Entry 8ATN (X-ray diffraction, 2.17 A resolution); this record covers chain AAA.

[Chain AAA]
Protein: Interleukin-1 receptor-associated kinase 4
Organism: Homo sapiens
Notes: EC 2.7.11.1
UniProt: Q9NWZ3 (IRAK4_HUMAN); residue numbers follow UniProt; this construct covers 165-460
Amino-acid sequence (298 residues; each row starts with the number of its first residue):
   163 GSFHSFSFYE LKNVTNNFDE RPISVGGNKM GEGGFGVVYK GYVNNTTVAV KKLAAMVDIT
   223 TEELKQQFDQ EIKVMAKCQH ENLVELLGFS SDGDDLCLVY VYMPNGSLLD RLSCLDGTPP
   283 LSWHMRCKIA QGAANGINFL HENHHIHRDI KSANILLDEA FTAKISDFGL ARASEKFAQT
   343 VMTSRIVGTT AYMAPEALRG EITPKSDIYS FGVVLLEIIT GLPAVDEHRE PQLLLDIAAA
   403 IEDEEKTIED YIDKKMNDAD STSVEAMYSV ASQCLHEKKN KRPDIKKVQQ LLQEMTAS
Unresolved in the structure: 163-164, 217-223, 256, 337-341, 460
Sequence notes: expression tag (163-164); engineered mutation Ala400 (Lys in Q9NWZ3), Ala401 (Glu in Q9NWZ3), Ala402 (Glu in Q9NWZ3)
Modified positions: Thr345 (phosphothreonine; TPO); Ser346 (phosphoserine; SEP)
Ligand contacts: O06 (N-[3-methyl-2-(3-methyl-3-oxidanyl-butyl)-6-(2-oxidanylpropan-2-yl)benzimidazol-5-yl]-6-(trifluoromethyl)pyridine-2-carboxamide): Ile185, Met192, Gly193, Val200, Ala211, Lys213, Val246, Tyr262, Val263, Tyr264, Met265, Pro266, Asn267, Gly268, Ser269, Asp272, Arg273, Asp278, Thr280, Leu318, Ser328, Asp329
Curated features (UniProtKB/Swiss-Prot):
  - active site: Asp311 (Proton acceptor)
  - binding site (ATP): Met192 to Val200, Lys213, Lys313 to Asn316, Asp329
  - modified residue: Thr342 (Phosphothreonine), Thr345 (Phosphothreonine), Ser346 (Phosphoserine)
  - natural variant: Gly298 (G298D: In IMD67)
  - mutagenesis: Lys213 (K213A: Loss of kinase activity)
From the paper describing this entry:
  - conformationally variable residues (side-chain flip): Tyr264

[In short]
Bound to chain AAA: compound O06. Curated annotation (UniProt) lists active-site residue Asp311, 15
ATP-binding residues and one mutagenesis site. From the paper: conformational variability at Tyr264.
Chain AAA is Interleukin-1 receptor-associated kinase 4 (Homo sapiens); the structure, Discovery of IRAK4
Inhibitor 38, was determined by X-ray diffraction, deposited together with 8BR5, 8BR6, 8BR7, 8ATB and 8ATL.
